Entry 4DNT (X-ray diffraction, 3.10 A resolution); this record covers chains B and C of the 3 polymer chains in the assembly.

[Chain B (and C)]
Name: Cation efflux system protein CusB
Source organism: Escherichia coli
Notes: chain C of this document is another copy of the same molecule, construct and numbering; everything in this record applies to it too
Reference sequence: P77239 (CUSB_ECOLI); numbering as in UniProt (aligned over 1-407)
Amino-acid sequence (413 residues; numbered 1 to 413; the number before each row is that of its first residue):
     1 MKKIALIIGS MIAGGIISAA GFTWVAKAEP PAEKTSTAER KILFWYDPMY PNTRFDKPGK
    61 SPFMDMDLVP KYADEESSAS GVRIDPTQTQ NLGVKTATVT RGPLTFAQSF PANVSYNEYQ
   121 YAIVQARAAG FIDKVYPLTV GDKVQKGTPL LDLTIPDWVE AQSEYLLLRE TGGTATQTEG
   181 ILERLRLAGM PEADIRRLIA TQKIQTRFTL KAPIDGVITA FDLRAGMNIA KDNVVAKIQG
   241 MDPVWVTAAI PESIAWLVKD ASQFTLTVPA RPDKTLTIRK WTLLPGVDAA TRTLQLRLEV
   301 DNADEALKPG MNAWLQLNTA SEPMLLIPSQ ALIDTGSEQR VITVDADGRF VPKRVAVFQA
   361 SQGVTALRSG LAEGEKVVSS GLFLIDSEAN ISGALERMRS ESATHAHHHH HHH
Unresolved in the structure: 1-78, 401-413 (chain C: 1-78, 403-413)
Sequence notes: expression tag (408-413)

[Chain B / chain C interface]
Residue-residue contacts (75):
  Ser80(B) - Thr87(C)
  Gly81(B) - Thr87(C)
  Val82(B) - Asn91(C)  hydrogen bond (backbone-side chain)
  Arg83(B) - Gln90(C)  hydrogen bond
  Arg83(B) - Asn91(C)  hydrogen bond
  Ile84(B) - Asn91(C)  hydrogen bond (backbone-side chain)
  Pro86(B) - Gln90(C)
  Pro86(B) - Asn91(C)
  Pro86(B) - Gly93(C)
  Glu118(B) - Thr139(C)  hydrogen bond
  Glu118(B) - Arg224(C)  hydrogen bond (backbone-side chain)
  Tyr119(B) - Pro137(C)
  Tyr119(B) - Leu138(C)
  Tyr119(B) - Thr139(C)
  Tyr119(B) - Asp142(C)  hydrogen bond
  Tyr121(B) - Arg224(C)
  Tyr121(B) - Ala225(C)
  Ala122(B) - Ala225(C)
  Ile123(B) - Arg224(C)
  Ile123(B) - Ala225(C)  hydrogen bond (backbone-backbone)
  Ile123(B) - Gly226(C)
  Ile123(B) - Met227(C)  hydrogen bond (backbone-backbone)
  Val124(B) - Gly226(C)
  Gln125(B) - Gly226(C)  hydrogen bond (backbone-backbone)
  Gln125(B) - Met227(C)
  Gln125(B) - Asn228(C)  hydrogen bond (side chain-backbone)
  Ala126(B) - Asn228(C)  hydrogen bond (backbone-side chain)
  Arg127(B) - Phe131(C)
  Arg127(B) - Asn228(C)
  Arg186(B) - Phe131(C)
  Arg186(B) - Thr154(C)
  Arg186(B) - Thr206(C)
  Leu187(B) - Phe131(C)
  Leu187(B) - Thr154(C)
  Leu187(B) - Pro156(C)
  Leu187(B) - Val159(C)  hydrophobic
  Leu187(B) - Thr206(C)
  Gly189(B) - Phe131(C)
  Lys231(B) - Asn228(C)  hydrogen bond (backbone-side chain)
  Trp245(B) - Thr139(C)
  Glu252(B) - Ala270(C)
  Glu252(B) - Met311(C)
  Glu252(B) - Asn312(C)  hydrogen bond
  Ser253(B) - Pro269(C)
  Ser253(B) - Ala270(C)
  Ala255(B) - Ala270(C)
  Trp256(B) - Ala270(C)  hydrogen bond (backbone-backbone)
  Trp256(B) - Arg271(C)
  Trp256(B) - Pro272(C)
  Lys259(B) - Arg271(C)
  Leu284(B) - Gly141(C)
  Leu284(B) - Lys308(C)
  Pro285(B) - Gly141(C)
  Pro285(B) - Lys143(C)
  Pro285(B) - Val217(C)  hydrophobic
  Pro285(B) - Met241(C)  hydrophobic
  Pro285(B) - Lys308(C)
  Pro285(B) - Pro309(C)
  Gly286(B) - Pro309(C)
  Val287(B) - Lys308(C)
  Val287(B) - Pro309(C)  hydrogen bond (backbone-backbone)
  Val287(B) - Gly310(C)
  Val287(B) - Met311(C)
  Arg292(B) - Asn113(C)  hydrogen bond
  Arg292(B) - Gly310(C)  hydrogen bond (side chain-backbone)
  Arg292(B) - Asn312(C)  hydrogen bond
  Leu294(B) - Lys308(C)
  Arg297(B) - Thr139(C)
  Arg297(B) - Asp142(C)  salt bridge
  Phe358(B) - Pro272(C)
  Phe358(B) - Asp273(C)
  Gln359(B) - Pro269(C)
  Gln359(B) - Pro272(C)
  Arg368(B) - Pro272(C)
  Glu396(B) - Lys95(C)  salt bridge
Interface residues without a listed pair, chain B (40 interface residues in all): Leu283, Ala289, Arg399, Ser400
Interface residues without a listed pair, chain C (37 interface residues in all): Leu92, Tyr116, Val140

[In short]
40 residues of chain B face 37 of chain C across their interface, with 19 hydrogen bonds and 2 salt bridges.
Among the polar pairs are Arg297(B)-Asp142(C), Glu396(B)-Lys95(C) and Val82(B)-Asn91(C).
Chain B and chain C are both Cation efflux system protein CusB (Escherichia coli); the structure, Crystal
structure of the CusBA heavy-metal efflux complex from Escherichia coli, mutant, was determined by X-ray
diffraction, deposited together with 3T51, 3T53, 3T56 and 4DOP.
